PDB entry 6BJS | electron microscopy, 5.50 A resolution (low resolution: residue-level contacts below are approximate; hydrogen-bond / salt-bridge calls are withheld) | chains H and J of the 8 polymer chains in the assembly

# Chain H
Name: DNA-directed RNA polymerase subunit alpha
From: Escherichia coli (strain K12)
Notes: EC 2.7.7.6
UniProtKB: P0A7Z4 (RPOA_ECOLI); numbering as in UniProt (aligned over 1-234)
Sequence (239 residues; each row starts with the number of its first residue):
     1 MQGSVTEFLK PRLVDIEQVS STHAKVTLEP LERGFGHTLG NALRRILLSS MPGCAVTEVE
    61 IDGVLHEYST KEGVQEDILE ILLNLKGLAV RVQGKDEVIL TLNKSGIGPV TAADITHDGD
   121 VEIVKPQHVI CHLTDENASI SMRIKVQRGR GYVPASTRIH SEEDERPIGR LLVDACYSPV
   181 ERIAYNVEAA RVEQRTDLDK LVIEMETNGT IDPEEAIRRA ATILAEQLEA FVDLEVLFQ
Disordered / not traced: 1-4, 159-169, 236-239
Differences from the reference sequence: expression tag (235-239)
UniProt features mapped onto this chain:
  - region: Glu162 to Glu165 (Required for interaction with Crp at class II promoters)
  - mutagenesis: Arg45 (R45C: In rpoA112; temperature-sensitive, blocks RNA polymerase assembly), Glu162 to Glu165 (5-fold decrease in CRP-class II promoter-dependent transcription), Glu165 (E165K: 5-fold decrease in CRP-class II promoter-dependent transcription), Arg191 (R191C: In rpoA101; temperature-sensitive)

# Chain J
Name: DNA-directed RNA polymerase subunit beta'
From: Escherichia coli (strain K12)
Notes: EC 2.7.7.6
UniProtKB: P0A8T7 (RPOC_ECOLI); residue numbers follow UniProt; this construct covers 1-1407
Sequence (1407 residues; numbered 1 to 1407; the number before each row is that of its first residue):
     1 MKDLLKFLKA QTKTEEFDAI KIALASPDMI RSWSFGEVKK PETINYRTFK PERDGLFCAR
    61 IFGPVKDYEC LCGKYKRLKH RGVICEKCGV EVTQTKVRRE RMGHIELASP TAHIWFLKSL
   121 PSRIGLLLDM PLRDIERVLY FESYVVIEGG MTNLERQQIL TEEQYLDALE EFGDEFDAKM
   181 GAEAIQALLK SMDLEQECEQ LREELNETNS ETKRKKLTKR IKLLEAFVQS GNKPEWMILT
   241 VLPVLPPDLR PLVPLDGGRF ATSDLNDLYR RVINRNNRLK RLLDLAAPDI IVRNEKRMLQ
   301 EAVDALLDNG RRGRAITGSN KRPLKSLADM IKGKQGRFRQ NLLGKRVDYS GRSVITVGPY
   361 LRLHQCGLPK KMALELFKPF IYGKLELRGL ATTIKAAKKM VEREEAVVWD ILDEVIREHP
   421 VLLNRAPTLH RLGIQAFEPV LIEGKAIQLH PLVCAAYNAD FDGDQMAVHV PLTLEAQLEA
   481 RALMMSTNNI LSPANGEPII VPSQDVVLGL YYMTRDCVNA KGEGMVLTGP KEAERLYRSG
   541 LASLHARVKV RITEYEKDAN GELVAKTSLK DTTVGRAILW MIVPKGLPYS IVNQALGKKA
   601 ISKMLNTCYR ILGLKPTVIF ADQIMYTGFA YAARSGASVG IDDMVIPEKK HEIISEAEAE
   661 VAEIQEQFQS GLVTAGERYN KVIDIWAAAN DRVSKAMMDN LQTETVINRD GQEEKQVSFN
   721 SIYMMADSGA RGSAAQIRQL AGMRGLMAKP DGSIIETPIT ANFREGLNVL QYFISTHGAR
   781 KGLADTALKT ANSGYLTRRL VDVAQDLVVT EDDCGTHEGI MMTPVIEGGD VKEPLRDRVL
   841 GRVTAEDVLK PGTADILVPR NTLLHEQWCD LLEENSVDAV KVRSVVSCDT DFGVCAHCYG
   901 RDLARGHIIN KGEAIGVIAA QSIGEPGTQL TMRTFHIGGA ASRAAAESSI QVKNKGSIKL
   961 SNVKSVVNSS GKLVITSRNT ELKLIDEFGR TKESYKVPYG AVLAKGDGEQ VAGGETVANW
  1021 DPHTMPVITE VSGFVRFTDM IDGQTITRQT DELTGLSSLV VLDSAERTAG GKDLRPALKI
  1081 VDAQGNDVLI PGTDMPAQYF LPGKAIVQLE DGVQISSGDT LARIPQESGG TKDITGGLPR
  1141 VADLFEARRP KEPAILAEIS GIVSFGKETK GKRRLVITPV DGSDPYEEMI PKWRQLNVFE
  1201 GERVERGDVI SDGPEAPHDI LRLRGVHAVT RYIVNEVQDV YRLQGVKIND KHIEVIVRQM
  1261 LRKATIVNAG SSDFLEGEQV EYSRVKIANR ELEANGKVGA TYSRDLLGIT KASLATESFI
  1321 SAASFQETTR VLTEAAVAGK RDELRGLKEN VIVGRLIPAG TGYAYHQDRM RRRAAGEAPA
  1381 APQVTAEDAS ASLAELLNAG LGGSDNE
Disordered / not traced: 1-15, 934-947, 1127-1133, 1374-1407
UniProt features mapped onto this chain:
  - binding site (Zn(2+)): Cys70, Cys72, Cys85, Cys88, Cys814, Cys888, Cys895, Cys898
  - binding site (Mg(2+)): Asp460, Asp462, Asp464
  - modified residue: Lys983 (N6-acetyllysine)
  - mutagenesis: Gln504 (Q504P: Resistant to antibiotics salinamide A and B), Asn690 (N690D: Resistant to antibiotics salinamide A and B), Met697 (M697V: Resistant to antibiotics salinamide A and B), Ala735 (A735T: Resistant to antibiotics salinamide A and B), Arg738 (R738C/H/P/S: Resistant to antibiotics salinamide A and B), Ala748 (A748E: Resistant to antibiotics salinamide A and B), Pro758 (P758S/T: Resistant to antibiotics salinamide A and B), Phe763 (F763C: Resistant to antibiotics salinamide A and B), Ser775 (S775A: Resistant to antibiotics salinamide A and B), Ala779 (A779T/V: Resistant to antibiotics salinamide A and B), Arg780 (R780C: Resistant to antibiotics salinamide A and B), Gly782 (G782A/C: Resistant to antibiotics salinamide A and B), 1 further mutagenesis entry in UniProt
Bound ions: Zn2+ site 1: Cys72, Cys85, Cys88; Mg2+: Asp460, Asp462, Asp464; Zn2+ site 2: Cys814, Cys888, Cys895, Cys898

# Interface between chain H and chain J
Contacting residue pairs - 23 pairs, chain H then chain J:
  Arg44(H) - Arg538(J)
  Leu48(H) - Arg535(J)
  Leu48(H) - Ser539(J)
  Leu79(H) - Val526(J)
  Glu80(H) - Arg551(J)
  Leu83(H) - Leu527(J)
  Leu83(H) - Thr528(J)
  Leu83(H) - Arg551(J)
  Leu83(H) - Leu569(J)
  Asn84(H) - Arg551(J)
  Lys86(H) - Leu527(J)
  Lys86(H) - Thr528(J)
  Lys86(H) - Glu532(J)
  Tyr152(H) - Leu536(J)
  Val180(H) - Arg535(J)
  Glu181(H) - Lys531(J)
  Glu181(H) - Arg535(J)
  Arg182(H) - Lys531(J)
  Arg182(H) - Glu534(J)
  Arg182(H) - Met581(J)
  Ile183(H) - Glu534(J)
  Gln194(H) - Ala406(J)
  Glu206(H) - Lys531(J)
Other interface residues (no listed pair), chain H (15 interface residues in all): Asp174
Other interface residues (no listed pair), chain J (17 interface residues in all): Glu405, Met525, Leu541

# Overview
Chain H and chain J form an interface of 15 and 17 residues respectively. Curated annotation (UniProt) lists 6
mutagenesis sites on chain H; 8 Zn2+-binding residues, 3 Mg2+-binding residues and 13 mutagenesis sites on
chain J.
Chain H is DNA-directed RNA polymerase subunit alpha and chain J is DNA-directed RNA polymerase subunit beta',
both from Escherichia coli (strain K12); the structure, CryoEM structure of E.coli his pause elongation
complex without pause hairpin, was determined by electron microscopy, deposited together with 6ASX.
